PDB entry 8WG7 | electron microscopy, 2.54 A resolution | chains B and N of the 5 polymer chains in the assembly

Chain B:
Protein: Guanine nucleotide-binding protein G(I)/G(S)/G(T) subunit beta-1
Organism: Rattus norvegicus
Reference sequence: P54311 (GBB1_RAT); residue numbers follow UniProt; this construct covers 2-340
Sequence (371 residues; each row starts with the number of its first residue; numbers below 1 keep their minus sign (Met-4 is residue -4)):
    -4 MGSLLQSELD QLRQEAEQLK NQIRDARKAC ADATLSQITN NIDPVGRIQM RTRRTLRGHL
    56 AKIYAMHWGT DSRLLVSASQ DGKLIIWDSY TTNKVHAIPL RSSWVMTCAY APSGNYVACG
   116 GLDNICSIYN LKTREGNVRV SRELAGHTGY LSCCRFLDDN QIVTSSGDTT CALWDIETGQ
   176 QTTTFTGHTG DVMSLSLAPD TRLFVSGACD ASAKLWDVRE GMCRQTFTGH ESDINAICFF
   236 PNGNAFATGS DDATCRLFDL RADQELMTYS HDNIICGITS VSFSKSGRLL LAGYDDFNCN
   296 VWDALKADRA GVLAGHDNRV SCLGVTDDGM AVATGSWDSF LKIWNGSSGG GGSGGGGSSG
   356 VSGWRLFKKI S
Disordered / not traced: -4 to 2, 341-366
Sequence notes: initiating methionine (-4); expression tag (-3 to 1, 341-366)
Swiss-Prot annotation at these positions:
  - modified residue: Ser2 (N-acetylserine), His266 (Phosphohistidine)

Chain N:
Protein: Nanobody-35
Organism: synthetic construct
Notes: antibody fragment or engineered binder
Sequence (128 residues; numbered 1 to 128; the number before each row is that of its first residue):
     1 QVQLQESGGG LVQPGGSLRL SCAASGFTFS NYKMNWVRQA PGKGLEWVSD ISQSGASISY
    61 TGSVKGRFTI SRDNAKNTLY LQMNSLKPED TAVYYCARCP APFTRDCFDV TSTTYAYRGQ
   121 GTQVTVSS
Disordered / not traced: 127-128
Cystine bridges: Cys22-Cys96, Cys99-Cys107

How chain B and chain N interact:
Residue-residue contacts (15):
  Lys15(B) with Gln3(N), hydrogen bond
  Thr184(B) with Thr114(N)
  Cys204(B) with Tyr117(N)
  Asp205(B) with Ala116(N); Tyr117(N)
  Ala206(B) with Tyr117(N)
  Thr223(B) with Gln1(N)
  Glu226(B) with Phe27(N); Arg98(N), hydrogen bond (backbone-side chain)
  Ser227(B) with Pro100(N); Tyr117(N)
  Asp228(B) with Pro100(N); Tyr117(N), hydrogen bond
  Asp246(B) with Pro102(N)
  Ile270(B) with Phe103(N), hydrophobic
Also at the interface, not in a pair above, chain B (13 interface residues in all): Gly224, Asp247
Also at the interface, not in a pair above, chain N (13 interface residues in all): Gly26, Thr28, Ala101

Overview:
Chain B and chain N each contribute 13 residues to their interface; the contacts include 3 hydrogen bonds.
Among the polar pairs are Lys15(B)-Gln3(N), Glu226(B)-Arg98(N) and Asp228(B)-Tyr117(N).
Here chain B is Guanine nucleotide-binding protein G(I)/G(S)/G(T) subunit beta-1 (Rattus norvegicus) and chain
N is Nanobody-35 (synthetic construct). Entry 8WG7 (Cryo-EM structures of peptide free and Gs-coupled GLP-1R)
was determined by electron microscopy (same publication as 8WA3 and 8WG8).
